PDB entry 1KT3 | X-ray diffraction, 1.40 A resolution | chain A

# Chain A
Protein: Plasma retinol-binding protein
From: Bos taurus
Reference sequence: P18902 (RETBP_BOVIN); numbering as in UniProt (aligned over 1-183)
Amino-acid sequence (183 residues; numbered 1 to 183; the number before each row is that of its first residue):
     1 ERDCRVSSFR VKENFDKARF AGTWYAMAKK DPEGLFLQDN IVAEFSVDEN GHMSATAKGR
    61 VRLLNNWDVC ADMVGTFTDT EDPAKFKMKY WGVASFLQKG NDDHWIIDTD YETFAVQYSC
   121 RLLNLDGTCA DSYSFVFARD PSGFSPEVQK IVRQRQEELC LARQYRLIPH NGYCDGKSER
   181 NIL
Disordered / not traced: 176-183
Disulfides: Cys4-Cys160, Cys70-Cys174, Cys120-Cys129
Small-molecule neighbours: retinol (RTL): Leu35, Phe36, Leu37, Ala43, Phe45, Ala55, Ala57, Val61, Met73, Val74, Gly75, Met88, Tyr90, Phe96, Leu97, Gln98, His104, Arg121, Tyr133, Phe135

# Overview
Bound to chain A: retinol.
Chain A is Plasma retinol-binding protein (Bos taurus); the structure, Crystal structure of bovine holo-RBP at
pH 2.0, was determined by X-ray diffraction, deposited together with 1KT4, 1KT5, 1KT6 and 1KT7.
